7BFP - chains C and B of the 4 polymer chains in the assembly; structure by electron microscopy, 3.56 A resolution.

Chain C:
Molecule: Integrator complex subunit 4
From: Homo sapiens
UniProt: Q96HW7 (INT4_HUMAN); numbering as in UniProt (aligned over 1-963)
Sequence (979 residues; numbered -15 to 963; the number before each row is that of its first residue; numbers below 1 keep their minus sign (Met-15 is residue -15)):
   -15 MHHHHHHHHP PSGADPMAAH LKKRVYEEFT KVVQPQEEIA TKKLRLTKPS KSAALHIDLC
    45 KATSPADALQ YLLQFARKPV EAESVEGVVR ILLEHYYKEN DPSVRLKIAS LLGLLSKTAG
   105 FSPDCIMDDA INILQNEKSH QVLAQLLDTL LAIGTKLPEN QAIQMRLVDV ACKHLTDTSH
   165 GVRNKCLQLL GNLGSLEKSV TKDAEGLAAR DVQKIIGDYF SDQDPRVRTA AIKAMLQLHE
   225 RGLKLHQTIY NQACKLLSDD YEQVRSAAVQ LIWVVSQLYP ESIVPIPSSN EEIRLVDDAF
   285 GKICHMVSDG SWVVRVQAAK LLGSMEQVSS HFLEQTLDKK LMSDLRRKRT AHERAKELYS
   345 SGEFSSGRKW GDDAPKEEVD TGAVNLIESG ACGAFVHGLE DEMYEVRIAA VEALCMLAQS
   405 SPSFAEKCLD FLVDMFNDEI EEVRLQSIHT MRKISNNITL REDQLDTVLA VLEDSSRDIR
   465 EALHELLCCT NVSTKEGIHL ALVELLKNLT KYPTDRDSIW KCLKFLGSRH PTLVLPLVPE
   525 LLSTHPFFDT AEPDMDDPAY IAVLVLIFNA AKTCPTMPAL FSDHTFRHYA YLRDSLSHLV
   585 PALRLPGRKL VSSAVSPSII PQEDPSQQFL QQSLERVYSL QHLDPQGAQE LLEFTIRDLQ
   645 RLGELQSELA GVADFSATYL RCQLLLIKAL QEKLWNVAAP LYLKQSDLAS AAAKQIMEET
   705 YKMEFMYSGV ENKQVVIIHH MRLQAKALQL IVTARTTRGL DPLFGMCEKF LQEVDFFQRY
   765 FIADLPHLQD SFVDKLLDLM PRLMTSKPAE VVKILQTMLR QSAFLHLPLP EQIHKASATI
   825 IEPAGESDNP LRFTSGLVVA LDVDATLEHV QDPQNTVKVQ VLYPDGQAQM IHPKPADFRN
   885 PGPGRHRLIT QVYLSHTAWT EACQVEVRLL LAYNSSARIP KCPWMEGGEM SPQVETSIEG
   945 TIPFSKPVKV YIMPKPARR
Unresolved in the structure: -15 to 34, 181-193, 346-963
Sequence notes: initiating methionine (-15); expression tag (-14 to 0)
UniProt features mapped onto this chain:
  - modified residue: Lys26 (N6-acetyllysine)
  - cross-link: Lys791 (Glycyl lysine isopeptide (Lys-Gly) (interchain with G-Cter in SUMO1))

Chain B:
Molecule: Integrator complex subunit 11
From: Homo sapiens
Notes: EC 3.1.27.-
UniProt: Q5TA45 (INT11_HUMAN); residues 1-600 here = UniProt positions 1-600
Sequence (645 residues; each row starts with the number of its first residue; numbers below 1 keep their minus sign (Met-44 is residue -44)):
   -44 MDEKTTGWRG GHVVEGLAGE LEQLRARLEH HPQGQREPPP SGADPMPEIR VTPLGAGQDV
    16 GRSCILVSIA GKNVMLDCGM HMGFNDDRRF PDFSYITQNG RLTDFLDCVI ISHFHLDHCG
    76 ALPYFSEMVG YDGPIYMTHP TQAICPILLE DYRKIAVDKK GEANFFTSQM IKDCMKKVVA
   136 VHLHQTVQVD DELEIKAYYA GHVLGAAMFQ IKVGSESVVY TGDYNMTPDR HLGAAWIDKC
   196 RPNLLITEST YATTIRDSKR CRERDFLKKV HETVERGGKV LIPVFALGRA QELCILLETF
   256 WERMNLKVPI YFSTGLTEKA NHYYKLFIPW TNQKIRKTFV QRNMFEFKHI KAFDRAFADN
   316 PGPMVVFATP GMLHAGQSLQ IFRKWAGNEK NMVIMPGYCV QGTVGHKILS GQRKLEMEGR
   376 QVLEVKMQVE YMSFSAHADA KGIMQLVGQA EPESVLLVHG EAKKMEFLKQ KIEQELRVNC
   436 YMPANGETVT LLTSPSIPVG ISLGLLKREM AQGLLPEAKK PRLLHGTLIM KDSNFRLVSS
   496 EQALKELGLA EHQLRFTCRV HLHDTRKEQE TALRVYSHLK SVLKDHCVQH LPDGSVTVES
   556 VLLQAAAPSE DPGTKVLLVS WTYQDEELGS FLTSLLKKGL PQAPS
Unresolved in the structure: -44 to 1, 115-116, 472-475, 506-600
Sequence notes: initiating methionine (-44); expression tag (-43 to 0); conflict Leu447 (Pro in Q5TA45)
From the paper describing this entry:
  - mutagenesis - E203Q: decreased catalytic activity

How chain C and chain B interact:
Pairs across the interface - 11 pairs, chain C then chain B:
  Asp161(C) - Ala466(B)
  Thr162(C) - Lys462(B)
  Arg167(C) - Leu469(B)
  Tyr203(C) - Leu469(B)
  Gln207(C) - Met465(B)
  Asp244(C) - Lys194(B)
  Ser292(C) - Gln400(B)  hydrogen bond
  Gly294(C) - Gln404(B)
  Lys323(C) - Asp212(B)
  Met326(C) - Pro183(B)  hydrophobic
  Ser327(C) - Pro183(B)
Interface residues without a listed pair, chain C (15 interface residues in all): Leu159, Trp296, Arg299, Asp328
Interface residues without a listed pair, chain B (11 interface residues in all): Trp191, Gln288

Overview:
Chain C and chain B form an interface of 15 and 11 residues respectively; the contacts include 1 hydrogen
bond. Its one hydrogen-bonded contact is Ser292(C)-Gln400(B). From the paper: E203Q of chain B reduces
catalytic activity.
Chain C is Integrator complex subunit 4 and chain B is Integrator complex subunit 11, both from Homo sapiens;
the structure, Structure of the Integrator cleavage module with INTS4/9/11, was determined by electron
microscopy, deposited together with 7BFQ.
